6YK6 - chain A; structure by X-ray diffraction, 1.47 A resolution.

[Chain A]
Molecule: Glutamate receptor 2
Source organism: Rattus norvegicus
UniProt: P19491 (GRIA2_RAT); the construct has insertions or renumbered stretches relative to UniProt, so the offset changes along the chain: 3-117 = UniProt 413-527; 120-264 = UniProt 653-797
Amino-acid sequence (264 residues; row label = number of the first residue in the row):
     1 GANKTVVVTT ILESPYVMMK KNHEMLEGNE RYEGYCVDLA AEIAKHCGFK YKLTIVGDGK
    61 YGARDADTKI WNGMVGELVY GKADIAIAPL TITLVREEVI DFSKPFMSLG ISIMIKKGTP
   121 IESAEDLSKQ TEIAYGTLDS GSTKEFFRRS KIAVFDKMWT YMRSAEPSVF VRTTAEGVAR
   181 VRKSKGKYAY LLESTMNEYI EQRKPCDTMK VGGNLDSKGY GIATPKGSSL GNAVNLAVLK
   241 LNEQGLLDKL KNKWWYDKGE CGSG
Not modelled in the structure: 263-264
Sequence notes: engineered mutation Gly1, Ala2; linker (118-119)
Disulfides: Cys206-Cys261
Metal / ion sites: lithium ion: Glu97, Ile100
Small-molecule neighbours: compound (OUB; (S)-1-(2'-Amino-2'-carboxyethyl)furo[3,4-d]pyrimidin-2,4-dione): Glu13, Tyr16, Tyr61, Pro89, Leu90, Thr91, Arg96, Leu138, Ser140, Gly141, Ser142, Thr143, Thr174, Leu192, Glu193, Met196, Tyr220
Swiss-Prot annotation at these positions:
  - binding site (L-glutamate): Pro89, Thr91, Arg96, Ser142, Thr143, Glu193
  - site: Arg64 (Interaction with the cone snail toxin Con-ikot-ikot), Ile121 (Crucial to convey clamshell closure to channel opening), Arg148 (Interaction with the cone snail toxin Con-ikot-ikot), Lys240 (Interaction with the cone snail toxin Con-ikot-ikot)
  - glycosylation: Asn3 (N-linked (GlcNAc...) asparagine)
  - modified residue (Phosphoserine): Ser150, Ser184

[Summary]
Ligands of chain A: compound. Glu97 and Ile100 coordinate a lithium ion ion. Curated annotation (UniProt)
lists 6 L-glutamate-binding residues.
Chain A is Glutamate receptor 2 (Rattus norvegicus); the structure, Structure of the AMPA receptor GluA2o
ligand-binding domain (S1S2J) in complex with the compound
(S)-1-(2'-Amino-2'-carboxyethyl)furo[3,4-d]pyrimidin-2,4-dione at ..., was determined by X-ray diffraction
together with 6YK2, 6YK3, 6YK4 and 6YK5 from the same study.
